5LMX - chains C and J of the 14 polymer chains in the assembly; structure by electron microscopy, 4.90 A resolution (low resolution: residue-level contacts below are approximate; hydrogen-bond / salt-bridge calls are withheld).

[Chain C]
Molecule: DNA-directed RNA polymerases I and III subunit RPAC1
From: Saccharomyces cerevisiae (strain ATCC 204508 / S288c)
UniProtKB: P07703 (RPAC1_YEAST); residues 1-335 here = UniProt positions 1-335
Amino-acid sequence (380 residues; row label = number of the first residue in the row):
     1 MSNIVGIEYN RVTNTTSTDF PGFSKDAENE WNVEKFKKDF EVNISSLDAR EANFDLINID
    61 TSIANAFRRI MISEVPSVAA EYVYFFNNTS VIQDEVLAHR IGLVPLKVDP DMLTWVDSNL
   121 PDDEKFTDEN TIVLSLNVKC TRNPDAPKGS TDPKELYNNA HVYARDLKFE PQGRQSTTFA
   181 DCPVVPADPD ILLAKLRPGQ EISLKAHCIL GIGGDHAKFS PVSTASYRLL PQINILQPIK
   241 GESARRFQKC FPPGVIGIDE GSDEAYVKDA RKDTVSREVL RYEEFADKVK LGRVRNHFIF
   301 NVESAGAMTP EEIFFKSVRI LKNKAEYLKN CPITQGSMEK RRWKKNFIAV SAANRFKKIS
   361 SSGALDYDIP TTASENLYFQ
Not modelled in the structure: 1-29, 148-149, 336-380
UniProt features mapped onto this chain:
  - modified residue: Ser2 (N-acetylserine), Ser17 (Phosphoserine)

[Chain J]
Molecule: DNA-directed RNA polymerases I, II, and III subunit RPABC5
From: Saccharomyces cerevisiae (strain ATCC 204508 / S288c)
UniProtKB: P22139 (RPAB5_YEAST); residues 1-70 here = UniProt positions 1-70
Amino-acid sequence (70 residues; numbered 1 to 70; the number before each row is that of its first residue):
     1 MIVPVRCFSC GKVVGDKWES YLNLLQEDEL DEGTALSRLG LKRYCCRRMI LTHVDLIEKF
    61 LRYNPLEKRD
Not modelled in the structure: 70
UniProt features mapped onto this chain:
  - binding site (Zn(2+)): Cys7, Cys10, Cys45, Cys46
  - cross-link: Lys59 (Glycyl lysine isopeptide (Lys-Gly) (interchain with G-Cter in ubiquitin))
Metal / ion sites: Zn2+: Cys7, Cys10, Cys45, Cys46

[Interface between chain C and chain J]
Pairs across the interface (22; chain C residue first):
  Arg100(C) with Ile2(J); Val3(J); Val5(J)
  Leu103(C) with Arg6(J)
  Pro105(C) with Arg6(J)
  Arg142(C) with Glu67(J)
  Tyr163(C) with Glu19(J)
  Asp188(C) with Val13(J)
  Lys195(C) with Asp55(J); Ile57(J); Glu58(J)
  Arg197(C) with Leu61(J); Asn64(J)
  Pro198(C) with Asn64(J); Leu66(J); Glu67(J)
  Gln200(C) with Asn64(J); Leu66(J)
  Ala217(C) with Arg6(J)
  Ser223(C) with Cys10(J)
  Thr224(C) with Arg43(J)
  Glu303(C) with Arg43(J)
Other interface residues (no listed pair), chain C (26 interface residues in all): Thr89, Val91, Ile92, Tyr157, His161, Asp190, Ile191, Leu192, Leu193, Leu196, Gly199, Ser220
Other interface residues (no listed pair), chain J (18 interface residues in all): Met1, Gly15, Asp16

[Overview]
The interface between chain C and chain J involves 26 residues on one side and 18 on the other. Cys7(J),
Cys10(J), Cys45(J) and Cys46(J) form the Zn2+ site. Curated annotation (UniProt) lists 4 Zn2+-binding residues
on chain J.
Here chain C is DNA-directed RNA polymerases I and III subunit RPAC1 and chain J is DNA-directed RNA
polymerases I, II, and III subunit RPABC5, both from Saccharomyces cerevisiae (strain ATCC 204508 / S288c).
Entry 5LMX (Monomeric RNA polymerase I at 4.9 A resolution) was determined by electron microscopy.
